8QL6 - chains B and F of the 3 polymer chains in the assembly; structure by X-ray diffraction, 1.80 A resolution.

# Chain B
Name: Tubulin beta-2B chain
Organism: Bos taurus
UniProtKB: Q6B856 (TBB2B_BOVIN); residues 1-445 here = UniProt positions 1-445
Chain sequence (445 residues; each row starts with the number of its first residue):
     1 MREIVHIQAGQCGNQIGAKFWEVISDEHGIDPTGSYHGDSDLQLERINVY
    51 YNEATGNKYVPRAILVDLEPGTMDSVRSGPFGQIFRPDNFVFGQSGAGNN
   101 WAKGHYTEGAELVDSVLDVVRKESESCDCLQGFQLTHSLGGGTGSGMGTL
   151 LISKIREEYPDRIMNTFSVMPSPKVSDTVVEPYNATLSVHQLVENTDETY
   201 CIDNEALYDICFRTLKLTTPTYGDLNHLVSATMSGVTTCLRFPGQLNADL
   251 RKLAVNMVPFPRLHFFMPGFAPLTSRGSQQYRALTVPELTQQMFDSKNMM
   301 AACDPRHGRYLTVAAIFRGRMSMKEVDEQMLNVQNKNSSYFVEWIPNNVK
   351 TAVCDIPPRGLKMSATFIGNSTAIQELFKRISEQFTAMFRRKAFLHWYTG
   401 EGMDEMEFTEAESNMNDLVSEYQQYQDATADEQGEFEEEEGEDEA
Disordered / not traced: 279-283, 432-445
Curated features (UniProtKB/Swiss-Prot):
  - motif: Met-1 to Ile-4 (MREI motif)
  - binding site (GTP): Gln-11, Glu-69, Ser-138, Gly-142, Thr-143, Gly-144, Asn-204, Asn-226
  - binding site (Mg(2+)): Glu-69
  - modified residue: Ser-40 (Phosphoserine), Thr-55 (Phosphothreonine), Lys-58 (N6-acetyllysine), Ser-172 (Phosphoserine), Thr-285 (Phosphothreonine), Thr-290 (Phosphothreonine), Arg-318 (Omega-N-methylarginine), Glu-438 (5-glutamyl polyglutamate)
  - cross-link (Glycyl lysine isopeptide (Lys-Gly)): Lys-58 (interchain with G-Cter in ubiquitin), Lys-324 (interchain with G-Cter in ubiquitin)
Small-molecule neighbours:
  - GTP (guanosine-5'-triphosphate): Gly-10, Gln-11, Cys-12, Gln-15, Ile-16, Asp-67, Gly-96, Ala-97, Gly-98, Asn-99, Asn-100, Ser-138, Gly-140, Gly-141, Gly-142, Thr-143, Gly-144, Val-169, Pro-171, Val-175, Ser-176, Glu-181, Asn-204, Leu-207, Tyr-222, Leu-225, Asn-226
  - Azo-Combretastatin A4 (trans) (VYT): Val-236, Cys-239, Leu-240, Ala-248, Asp-249, Leu-253, Asn-256, Met-257, Thr-312, Val-313, Ala-314, Ala-315, Ile-316, Asn-347, Asn-348, Val-349, Lys-350, Ala-352, Ile-368

# Chain F
Name: Designed Ankyrin Repeat Protein (DARPIN) D1
Organism: synthetic construct
Notes: antibody fragment or engineered binder
Chain sequence (169 residues; row label = number of the first residue in the row):
     1 MRGSHHHHHHGSDLGKKLLEAARAGQDDEVRILMANGADVNATDASGLTP
    51 LHLAATYGHLEIVEVLLKHGADVNAIDIMGSTPLHLAALIGHLEIVEVLL
   101 KHGADVNAVDTWGDTPLHLAAIMGHLEIVEVLLKHGADVNAQDKFGKTAF
   151 DISIDNGNEDLAEILQKLN
Disordered / not traced: 1-12, 168-169

# Interface between chain B and chain F
Pairs across the interface (35):
  Pro-173(B) / Met-123(F)
  Lys-174(B) / Asn-158(F)  hydrogen bond
  Lys-174(B) / Asp-160(F)  salt bridge
  Asp-177(B) / Met-123(F)
  Asp-177(B) / His-125(F)  salt bridge
  Val-179(B) / Leu-89(F)
  Val-179(B) / Ile-90(F)
  Val-179(B) / Met-123(F)  hydrophobic
  Val-179(B) / His-125(F)
  Arg-213(B) / Glu-159(F)  salt bridge
  Arg-213(B) / Asp-160(F)  salt bridge
  Arg-213(B) / Glu-163(F)  salt bridge
  Arg-380(B) / Asn-156(F)
  Glu-383(B) / Ile-122(F)
  Glu-383(B) / Asn-156(F)  hydrogen bond
  Gln-384(B) / Ile-122(F)  hydrogen bond (side chain-backbone)
  Gln-384(B) / Met-123(F)
  Ala-387(B) / Leu-89(F)
  Ala-387(B) / Ile-122(F)  hydrophobic
  Met-388(B) / Leu-89(F)  hydrophobic
  Met-388(B) / Ile-90(F)  hydrophobic
  Met-388(B) / Met-123(F)  hydrophobic
  Arg-390(B) / Trp-112(F)
  Arg-391(B) / Ser-81(F)
  Arg-391(B) / Leu-86(F)
  Arg-391(B) / Leu-89(F)
  Arg-391(B) / Asp-110(F)  salt bridge
  Arg-391(B) / Trp-112(F)
  Arg-391(B) / Asp-114(F)  salt bridge
  Arg-391(B) / Leu-119(F)
  Ala-393(B) / Ile-90(F)  hydrophobic
  Phe-394(B) / Thr-56(F)
  Phe-394(B) / Tyr-57(F)  hydrophobic
  Phe-394(B) / Ile-90(F)  hydrophobic
  His-396(B) / Tyr-57(F)  hydrogen bond
Other interface residues (no listed pair), chain B (18 interface residues in all): Pro-182, Tyr-208, Trp-397
Other interface residues (no listed pair), chain F (20 interface residues in all): Gly-124, Ile-152

# In short
The interface between chain B and chain F involves 18 residues on one side and 20 on the other; the contacts
include 4 hydrogen bonds and 7 salt bridges. Polar contacts include Lys-174(B)/Asp-160(F),
Asp-177(B)/His-125(F) and Arg-213(B)/Glu-159(F). Ligands of chain B: GTP and Azo-Combretastatin A4 (trans).
Here chain B is Tubulin beta-2B chain (Bos taurus) and chain F is Designed Ankyrin Repeat Protein (DARPIN) D1
(synthetic construct). Entry 8QL6 (Ultrafast structural transitions in an azobenzene photoswitch at
near-atomic resolution: 25 ps structure) was determined by X-ray diffraction.
